7LYA - chains H and J of the 10 polymer chains in the assembly; structure by electron microscopy, 2.91 A resolution.

[Chain H]
Molecule: Histone H2B type 1-J
Organism: Homo sapiens
Reference sequence: P06899 (H2B1J_HUMAN); residues 0-123 here correspond to UniProt positions 1-124 (UniProt number = residue number + 1)
Amino-acid sequence (126 residues; row label = number of the first residue in the row; numbers below 1 keep their minus sign (Gly-2 is residue -2)):
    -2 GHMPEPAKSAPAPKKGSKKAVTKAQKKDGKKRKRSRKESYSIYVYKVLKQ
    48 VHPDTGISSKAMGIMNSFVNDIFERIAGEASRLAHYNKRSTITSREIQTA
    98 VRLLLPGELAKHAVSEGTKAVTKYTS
Not modelled in the structure: -2 to 30
Sequence notes: expression tag (-2 to -1)
UniProt features mapped onto this chain:
  - modified residue: Pro1 (N-acetylproline), Glu2 (ADP-ribosyl glutamic acid), Lys5 (N6-(2-hydroxyisobutyryl)lysine), Ser6 (ADP-ribosylserine), Lys11 (N6-(beta-hydroxybutyryl)lysine), Lys12 (N6-(2-hydroxyisobutyryl)lysine), Ser14 (Phosphoserine), Lys15 (N6-acetyllysine), Lys16 (N6-(beta-hydroxybutyryl)lysine), Lys20 (N6-(2-hydroxyisobutyryl)lysine), Lys23 (N6-(2-hydroxyisobutyryl)lysine), Lys24 (N6-(2-hydroxyisobutyryl)lysine), Lys34 (N6-(2-hydroxyisobutyryl)lysine), Glu35 (PolyADP-ribosyl glutamic acid), Ser36 (Phosphoserine), Lys43 (N6-(2-hydroxyisobutyryl)lysine), Lys46 (N6-(2-hydroxyisobutyryl)lysine), Lys57 (N6,N6-dimethyllysine), Arg79 (Dimethylated arginine), Lys85 (N6,N6,N6-trimethyllysine) and 6 more in UniProt
  - glycosylation: Ser112 (O-linked (GlcNAc) serine)
  - cross-link (Glycyl lysine isopeptide (Lys-Gly)): Lys5 (interchain with G-Cter in SUMO2), Lys20 (interchain with G-Cter in SUMO2), Lys34 (interchain with G-Cter in ubiquitin), Lys120 (interchain with G-Cter in ubiquitin)
From the paper describing this entry:
  - mutagenesis - E105A, E113A: unchanged catalytic activity
  - mutagenesis - K108A, K108D, S112A, S112R, T115A, K116D, T119R: decreased catalytic activity

[Chain J]
Molecule: 147-nt DNA strand
Organism: Homo sapiens
Sequence (147 nucleotides; each row starts with the number of its first residue; numbers below 1 keep their minus sign (DA-73 is residue -73)):
   -73 ATCGGATGTATATATCTGACACGTGCCTGGAGACTAGGGAGTAATCCCCT
   -23 TGGCGGTTAAAACGCGGGGGACAGCGCGTACGTGCGTTTAAGCGGTGCTA
    27 GAGCTGTCTACGACCAATTGAGCGGCCTCGGCACCGGGATTCTCGAT
Not modelled in the structure: -73

[How chain H and chain J interact]
Contacting residue pairs - 10 pairs, chain H then chain J:
  Ser32(H) with DC30(J), hydrogen bond to the phosphate
  Tyr42(H) with DA-53(J), hydrogen bond to the phosphate
  Gly53(H) with DA-53(J), phosphate contact
  Ile54(H) with DC-54(J), sugar contact; DA-53(J), phosphate contact
  Ser55(H) with DC-54(J), phosphate contact
  Ser56(H) with DC-54(J), hydrogen bond to the phosphate
  Ser87(H) with DG-35(J), sugar contact; DA-34(J), hydrogen bond to the phosphate
  Thr88(H) with DA-34(J), hydrogen bond to the phosphate
Interface residues without a listed pair, chain H (12 interface residues in all): Arg31, Arg33, Glu35, Arg86
Interface residues without a listed pair, chain J (10 interface residues in all): DC-52, DT-46, DG-45, DG-33, DT31

[In short]
The interface between chain H and chain J involves 12 residues on one side and 10 on the other, with 5
hydrogen bonds. Polar pairs include Ser32(H)-DC30(J), Tyr42(H)-DA-53(J) and Ser56(H)-DC-54(J). From the paper:
K108A, K108D and S112A of chain H, among others, reduce catalytic activity; E105A and E113A of chain H leave
catalytic activity unchanged; 9 substitutions were tested in all.
Here chain H is Histone H2B type 1-J and chain J is a 147-nt DNA strand, both from Homo sapiens. Entry 7LYA
(Cryo-EM structure of the human nucleosome core particle with linked histone proteins H2A and H2B) was
determined by electron microscopy together with 7LYB from the same study.
